PDB entry 7KXM | X-ray diffraction, 1.33 A resolution | chain A

== Chain A ==
Name: Tyrosine-protein kinase BTK
Source organism: Homo sapiens
Notes: EC 2.7.10.2; fragment: kinase domain
UniProtKB: Q06187 (BTK_HUMAN); residues 389-659 here = UniProt positions 389-659
Sequence (271 residues; each row starts with the number of its first residue):
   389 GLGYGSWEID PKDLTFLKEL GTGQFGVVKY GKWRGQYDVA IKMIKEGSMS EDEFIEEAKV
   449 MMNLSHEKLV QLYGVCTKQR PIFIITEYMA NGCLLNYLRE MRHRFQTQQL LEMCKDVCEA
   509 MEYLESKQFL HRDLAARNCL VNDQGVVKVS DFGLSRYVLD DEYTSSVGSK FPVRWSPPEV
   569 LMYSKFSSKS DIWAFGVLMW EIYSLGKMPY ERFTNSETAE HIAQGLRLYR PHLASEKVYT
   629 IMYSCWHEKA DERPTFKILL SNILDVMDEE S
UniProt features mapped onto this chain:
  - motif: Trp581 to Trp588 (CAV1-binding)
  - active site: Asp521 (Proton acceptor)
  - binding site (ATP): Leu408 to Val416, Lys430
  - binding site (clofedanol): Thr474 to Met477, Leu542
  - binding site (dasatinib): Thr474 to Met477
  - modified residue: Tyr551 (Phosphotyrosine), Ser604 (Phosphoserine), Tyr617 (Phosphotyrosine), Ser623 (Phosphoserine), Ser659 (Phosphoserine)
Small-molecule neighbours: X9M (4-tert-butyl-N-(2-methyl-3-{2-[4-(morpholine-4-carbonyl)phenyl]-1H-imidazo[4,5-b]pyridin-7-yl}phenyl)benzamide): Leu408, Gly409, Thr410, Gly411, Gln412, Phe413, Val416, Ala428, Lys430, Thr474, Glu475, Tyr476, Met477, Ala478, Asn479, Gly480, Asp521, Asn526, Leu528, Ser538, Asp539, Leu542, Ser543, Val546, Tyr551

== Summary ==
Chain A binds compound X9M. From UniProt: active-site residue Asp521, 10 ATP-binding residues, 5
clofedanol-binding residues and 4 dasatinib-binding residues.
Chain A is Tyrosine-protein kinase BTK (Homo sapiens); the structure, BTK1 soaked with compound 5, Y551 is
sequestered, was determined by X-ray diffraction, deposited together with 7KXL, 7KXN, 7KXO, 7KXP and 7KXQ.
